4Y9Z - chains S and T of the 34 polymer chains in the assembly; structure by X-ray diffraction, 2.80 A resolution.

== Chain S ==
Name: Proteasome subunit alpha type-6
From: Saccharomyces cerevisiae (strain ATCC 204508 / S288c)
Notes: EC 3.4.25.1
UniProtKB: P40302 (PSA6_YEAST); residues 0-233 here correspond to UniProt positions 1-234 (UniProt number = residue number + 1)
Sequence (234 residues; numbered 0 to 233; the number before each row is that of its first residue; numbering starts at 0):
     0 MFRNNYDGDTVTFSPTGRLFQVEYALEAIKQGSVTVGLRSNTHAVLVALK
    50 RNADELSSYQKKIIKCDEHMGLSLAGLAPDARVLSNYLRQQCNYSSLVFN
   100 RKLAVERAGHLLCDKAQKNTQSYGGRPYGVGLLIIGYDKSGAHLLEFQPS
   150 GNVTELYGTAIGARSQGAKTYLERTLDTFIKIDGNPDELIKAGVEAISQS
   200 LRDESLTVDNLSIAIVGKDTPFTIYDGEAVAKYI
Disordered / not traced: 0-2
Curated features (UniProtKB/Swiss-Prot):
  - modified residue: Ser13 (Phosphoserine)
  - cross-link: Lys190 (Glycyl lysine isopeptide (Lys-Gly) (interchain with G-Cter in ubiquitin))

== Chain T ==
Name: proteasome subunit alpha type-7
From: Saccharomyces cerevisiae (strain ATCC 204508 / S288c)
Notes: EC 3.4.25.1
UniProtKB: P21242 (PSA7_YEAST); residues -3 to 284 here correspond to UniProt positions 1-288 (UniProt number = residue number + 4)
Sequence (288 residues; each row starts with the number of its first residue; numbers below 1 keep their minus sign (Met-3 is residue -3)):
    -3 MTSIGTGYDLSNSVFSPDGRNFQVEYAVKAVENGTTSIGIKCNDGVVFAV
    47 EKLITSKLLVPQKNVKIQVVDRHIGCVYSGLIPDGRHLVNRGREEAASFK
    97 KLYKTPIPIPAFADRLGQYVQAHTLYNSVRPFGVSTIFGGVDKNGAHLYM
   147 LEPSGSYWGYKGAATGKGRQSAKAELEKLVDHHPEGLSAREAVKQAAKII
   197 YLAHEDNKEKDFELEISWCSLSETNGLHKFVKGDLLQEAIDFAQKEINGD
   247 DDEDEDDSDNVMSSDDENAPVATNANATTDQEGDIHLE
Disordered / not traced: -3 to 1, 245-284
Curated features (UniProtKB/Swiss-Prot):
  - modified residue: Thr-2 (N-acetylthreonine)

== How chain S and chain T interact ==
Residue-residue contacts (66; chain S residue first):
  Asn4(S) - Leu6(T)
  Tyr5(S) - Asp5(T)  hydrogen bond
  Tyr5(S) - Leu6(T)  hydrophobic
  Tyr5(S) - Tyr22(T)  hydrophobic
  Thr9(S) - Arg126(T)
  Val10(S) - Gln19(T)
  Val10(S) - Asn123(T)
  Val10(S) - Ser124(T)
  Val10(S) - Val125(T)
  Val10(S) - Arg126(T)
  Thr11(S) - Leu6(T)
  Thr11(S) - Gln19(T)
  Phe12(S) - Gln19(T)  hydrogen bond (backbone-side chain)
  Phe12(S) - Tyr22(T)
  Phe12(S) - Ala23(T)  hydrophobic
  Phe12(S) - Leu77(T)  hydrophobic
  Phe12(S) - Arg126(T)
  Phe12(S) - Pro127(T)
  Ser13(S) - Tyr22(T)
  Pro14(S) - Tyr22(T)  hydrophobic
  Pro14(S) - Lys25(T)
  Thr15(S) - Lys25(T)
  Gly16(S) - Tyr22(T)
  Gly16(S) - Lys25(T)
  Gly16(S) - Ala26(T)
  Leu18(S) - Leu77(T)  hydrophobic
  Leu18(S) - Arg126(T)
  His109(S) - Arg82(T)  hydrogen bond
  Cys112(S) - Arg82(T)
  Asp113(S) - Arg82(T)  salt bridge
  Asp113(S) - Asn86(T)
  Gln116(S) - Pro79(T)
  Gln116(S) - Asp80(T)
  Gln116(S) - His83(T)  hydrogen bond
  Gln116(S) - Arg126(T)
  Thr119(S) - Arg126(T)  hydrogen bond (backbone-side chain)
  Gln120(S) - His119(T)
  Gln120(S) - Val125(T)
  Gln120(S) - Arg126(T)  hydrogen bond (backbone-backbone)
  Gln120(S) - Pro127(T)
  Gln120(S) - Phe128(T)
  Ser121(S) - Ser124(T)
  Tyr122(S) - Ser124(T)  hydrogen bond (backbone-backbone)
  Ser149(S) - Pro79(T)
  Gly150(S) - Pro79(T)
  Asn151(S) - Ile78(T)
  Asn151(S) - Pro79(T)
  Thr153(S) - Leu55(T)
  Thr153(S) - Asn60(T)
  Glu154(S) - Val56(T)
  Glu154(S) - Lys59(T)
  Glu154(S) - Asn60(T)  hydrogen bond (backbone-side chain)
  Leu155(S) - Leu54(T)
  Leu155(S) - Leu55(T)  hydrophobic
  Leu155(S) - Val56(T)
  Tyr156(S) - Leu54(T)  hydrogen bond (backbone-backbone)
  Tyr156(S) - Leu55(T)
  Tyr156(S) - Val56(T)
  Tyr156(S) - Pro57(T)
  Gly157(S) - Leu54(T)
  Lys168(S) - Leu54(T)
  Leu171(S) - Leu54(T)
  Glu172(S) - Ser52(T)  hydrogen bond
  Glu172(S) - Lys53(T)  hydrogen bond (side chain-backbone)
  Glu172(S) - Leu54(T)
  Leu175(S) - Lys53(T)
Other interface residues (no listed pair), chain S (37 interface residues in all): Arg38, Glu105, Lys117, His142, Val152, Phe178
Other interface residues (no listed pair), chain T (30 interface residues in all): Gly129

== Summary ==
37 residues of chain S and 30 residues of chain T are in contact; the contacts include 11 hydrogen bonds and 1
salt bridge. Polar pairs include Asp113(S)-Arg82(T), Tyr5(S)-Asp5(T) and Phe12(S)-Gln19(T).
Here chain S is Proteasome subunit alpha type-6 and chain T is proteasome subunit alpha type-7, both from
Saccharomyces cerevisiae (strain ATCC 204508 / S288c). Entry 4Y9Z (Yeast 20S proteasome beta2-H116E mutant in
complex with Ac-LAE-ep) was determined by X-ray diffraction (same publication as 4Y69, 4Y6A, 4Y6V, 4Y6Z, 4Y70,
4Y74 and 34 further entries).
